9ASI - chains I and R of the 12 polymer chains in the assembly; structure by electron microscopy, 2.79 A resolution.

[Chain I]
Protein: CRISPR system Cms endoribonuclease Csm3
From: Lactococcus lactis subsp. lactis
UniProtKB: L0CEA3 (L0CEA3_LACLL); residues 1-214 here = UniProt positions 1-214
Sequence (214 residues; each row starts with the number of its first residue):
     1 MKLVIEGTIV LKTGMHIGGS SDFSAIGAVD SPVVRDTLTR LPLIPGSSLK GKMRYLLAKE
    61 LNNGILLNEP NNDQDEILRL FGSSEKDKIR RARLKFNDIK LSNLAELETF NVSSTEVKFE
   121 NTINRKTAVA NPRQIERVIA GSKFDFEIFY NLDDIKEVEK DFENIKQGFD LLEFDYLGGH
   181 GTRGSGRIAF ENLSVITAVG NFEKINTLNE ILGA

[Chain R]
Molecule: Crispr RNA
Sequence (37 nucleotides; each row starts with the number of its first residue):
     1 ACGAGAACGC AGCACCAGCU GUCCAACCUG AAGAAGA

[Chain I / chain R interface]
Residue-residue contacts (44; chain I residue first):
  His-16(I) / C28(R)  salt bridge to the phosphate
  Ile-17(I) / C28(R)  phosphate contact
  Gly-18(I) / C27(R)  hydrogen bond to the sugar
  Gly-18(I) / C28(R)  hydrogen bond to the phosphate
  Gly-19(I) / C27(R)  sugar contact
  Pro-45(I) / C27(R)  phosphate contact
  Ser-47(I) / A26(R)  phosphate contact
  Ser-47(I) / C27(R)  hydrogen bond to the phosphate
  Ser-48(I) / A26(R)  hydrogen bond to the phosphate
  Ser-48(I) / C27(R)  hydrogen bond to the phosphate
  Lys-50(I) / A25(R)  salt bridge to the phosphate
  Gly-51(I) / A26(R)  sugar contact
  Lys-52(I) / A26(R)  base contact
  Arg-54(I) / C24(R)  hydrogen bond to the phosphate
  Arg-54(I) / A25(R)  salt bridge to the phosphate
  Tyr-55(I) / A26(R)  base contact
  Pro-70(I) / C24(R)  sugar contact
  Asn-71(I) / C24(R)  sugar contact
  Phe-81(I) / A25(R)  phosphate contact
  Gly-82(I) / C24(R)  sugar contact
  Ser-83(I) / C24(R)  sugar contact
  Ser-84(I) / C23(R)  base contact
  Ser-84(I) / C24(R)  sugar contact
  Ala-92(I) / C24(R)  phosphate contact
  Glu-120(I) / A32(R)  phosphate contact
  Glu-120(I) / G33(R)  phosphate contact
  Asn-121(I) / A32(R)  phosphate contact
  Asn-121(I) / G33(R)  hydrogen bond to the sugar
  Thr-122(I) / A31(R)  base contact
  Thr-122(I) / A32(R)  phosphate contact
  Ile-123(I) / A32(R)  hydrogen bond to the phosphate
  Ile-123(I) / G33(R)  base contact
  Ile-123(I) / A34(R)  base contact
  Ala-128(I) / A34(R)  base contact
  Ala-130(I) / G33(R)  base contact
  Arg-133(I) / A31(R)  hydrogen bond to the base
  Arg-133(I) / A32(R)  salt bridge to the phosphate
  Tyr-176(I) / U29(R)  hydrogen bond to the phosphate
  Gly-179(I) / C28(R)  hydrogen bond to the phosphate
  Gly-179(I) / U29(R)  phosphate contact
  His-180(I) / U29(R)  phosphate contact
  Thr-182(I) / G30(R)  hydrogen bond to the phosphate
  Arg-183(I) / G30(R)  salt bridge to the phosphate
  Arg-183(I) / A31(R)  hydrogen bond to the base
Interface residues without a listed pair, chain I (34 interface residues in all): Ile-89, Gly-178, Gly-181

[Summary]
34 residues of chain I face 12 of chain R across their interface, with 13 hydrogen bonds and 5 salt bridges.
Polar contacts include Arg-133(I)/A31(R), Arg-183(I)/A31(R) and Gly-18(I)/C27(R).
Chain I is CRISPR system Cms endoribonuclease Csm3 (Lactococcus lactis subsp. lactis) and chain R is Crispr
RNA; the structure, Cryo-EM structure of the active Lactococcus lactis Csm bound to target in pre-cleavage
stage, was determined by electron microscopy (same publication as 9ASH).
